PDB entry 6ZD6 | X-ray diffraction, 2.64 A resolution | chain A

Chain A:
Protein: Telomerase reverse transcriptase
From: Candida tropicalis MYA-3404
Notes: EC 2.7.7.49
UniProt: C5MCQ7 (C5MCQ7_CANTT); residues 177-879 here = UniProt positions 177-879
Chain sequence (705 residues; each row starts with the number of its first residue):
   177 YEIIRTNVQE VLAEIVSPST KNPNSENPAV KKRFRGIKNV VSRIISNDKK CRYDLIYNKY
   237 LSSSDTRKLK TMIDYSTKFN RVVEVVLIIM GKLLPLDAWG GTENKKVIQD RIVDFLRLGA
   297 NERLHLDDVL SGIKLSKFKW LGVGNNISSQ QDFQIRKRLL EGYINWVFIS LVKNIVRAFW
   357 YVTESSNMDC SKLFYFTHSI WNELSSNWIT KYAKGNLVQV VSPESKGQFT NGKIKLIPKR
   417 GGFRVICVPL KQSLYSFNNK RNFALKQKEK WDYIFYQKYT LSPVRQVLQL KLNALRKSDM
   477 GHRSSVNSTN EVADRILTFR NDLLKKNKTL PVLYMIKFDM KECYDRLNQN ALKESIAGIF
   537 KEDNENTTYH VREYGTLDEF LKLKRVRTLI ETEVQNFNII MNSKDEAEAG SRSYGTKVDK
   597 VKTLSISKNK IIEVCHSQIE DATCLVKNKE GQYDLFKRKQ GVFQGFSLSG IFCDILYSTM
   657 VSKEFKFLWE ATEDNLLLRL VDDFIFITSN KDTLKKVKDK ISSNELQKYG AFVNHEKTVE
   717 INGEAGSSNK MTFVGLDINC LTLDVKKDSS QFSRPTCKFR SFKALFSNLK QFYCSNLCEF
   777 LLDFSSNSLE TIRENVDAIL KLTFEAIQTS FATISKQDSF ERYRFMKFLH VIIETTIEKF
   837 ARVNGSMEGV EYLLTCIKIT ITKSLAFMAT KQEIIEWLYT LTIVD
Unresolved in the structure: 195-207, 316-326, 569-596
Disulfides: Cys366-Cys774
Sequence notes: engineered mutation Cys366 (Arg in C5MCQ7), Cys774 (Ser in C5MCQ7); expression tag (880-881)
Reported in the primary citation:
  - mutagenesis - T552C/G841C, L565C/T878C: unchanged catalytic activity
  - mutagenesis - K411A: decreased catalytic activity

Summary:
The paper reports that K411A reduces catalytic activity; T552C/G841C and L565C/T878C leave catalytic activity
unchanged.
Chain A is Telomerase reverse transcriptase (Candida tropicalis MYA-3404); the structure, Structure of apo
telomerase from Candida Tropicalis, was determined by X-ray diffraction, deposited together with 6ZD1, 6ZD2,
6ZDP, 6ZDQ and 6ZDU.
